9MSH - chains M and U of the 8 polymer chains in the assembly; structure by electron microscopy, 2.80 A resolution.

Chain M:
Protein: RNA polymerase sigma-54 factor
From: Escherichia coli
UniProtKB: P24255 (RP54_ECOLI); residue numbers follow UniProt; this construct covers 1-477
Sequence (477 residues; numbered 1 to 477; the number before each row is that of its first residue):
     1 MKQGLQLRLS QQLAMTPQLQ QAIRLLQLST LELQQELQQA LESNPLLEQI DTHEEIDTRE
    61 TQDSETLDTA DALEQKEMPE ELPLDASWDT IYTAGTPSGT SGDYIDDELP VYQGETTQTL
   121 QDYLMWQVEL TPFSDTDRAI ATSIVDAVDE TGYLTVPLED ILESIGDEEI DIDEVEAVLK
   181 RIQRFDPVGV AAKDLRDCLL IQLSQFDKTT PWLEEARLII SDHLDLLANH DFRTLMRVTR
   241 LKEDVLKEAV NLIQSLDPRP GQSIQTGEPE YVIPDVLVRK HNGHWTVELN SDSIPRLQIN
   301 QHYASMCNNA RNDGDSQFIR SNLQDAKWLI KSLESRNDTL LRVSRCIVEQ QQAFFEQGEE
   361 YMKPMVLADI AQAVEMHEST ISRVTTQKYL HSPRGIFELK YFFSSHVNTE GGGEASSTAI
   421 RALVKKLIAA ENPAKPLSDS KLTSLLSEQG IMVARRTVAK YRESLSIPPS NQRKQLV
Unresolved in the structure: 1-87, 304-321, 475-477
From the paper describing this entry:
  - binding site for dhsU (-60 to +30) non-template strand (chain U): Trp-328

Chain U:
Molecule: dhsU (-60 to +30) non-template strand
Sequence (90 nucleotides; row label = number of the first residue in the row):
     1 CGCAAGTTCC TTAGAATTTC AGTGTCCAGA AATTGGCACG AAAATTGCAA TAAATACAAC
    61 GAACAAAAAT GGAGGTAAGA GTATGGGTGG
Unresolved in the structure: 1-26, 76-90

Chain M / chain U interface:
Pairs across the interface (33; chain M residue first):
  Gln-301(M) with DT55(U), hydrogen bond to the base; DA56(U), base contact; DC57(U), sugar contact
  His-302(M) with DC57(U), hydrogen bond to the base; DA58(U), base contact
  Gln-324(M) with DA53(U), base contact
  Trp-328(M) with DT51(U), base contact; DA52(U), stacking on the base
  Lys-331(M) with DA53(U), phosphate contact
  Val-366(M) with DA44(U), phosphate contact
  Leu-367(M) with DA44(U), phosphate contact
  Glu-378(M) with DA44(U), base contact; DT45(U), base contact
  Ser-379(M) with DT46(U), base contact
  Ser-382(M) with DT45(U), hydrogen bond to the phosphate
  Arg-383(M) with DT46(U), base contact; DG47(U), base contact
  Lys-400(M) with DT45(U), salt bridge to the phosphate
  Ser-438(M) with DT33(U), hydrogen bond to the phosphate; DT34(U), phosphate contact
  Asp-439(M) with DT34(U), hydrogen bond to the phosphate
  Ser-440(M) with DT33(U), phosphate contact
  Lys-441(M) with DT33(U), phosphate contact
  Arg-455(M) with DT34(U), base contact; DG35(U), hydrogen bond to the base
  Arg-456(M) with DG35(U), base contact; DG36(U), hydrogen bond to the base; DC37(U), base contact
  Arg-462(M) with DG35(U), salt bridge to the phosphate
  Pro-469(M) with DT34(U), sugar contact; DG35(U), phosphate contact
  Ser-470(M) with DT33(U), phosphate contact; DT34(U), hydrogen bond to the phosphate
Also at the interface, not in a pair above, chain M (23 interface residues in all): Asp-325, Ala-459
Also at the interface, not in a pair above, chain U (17 interface residues in all): DA43

In short:
Chain M and chain U form an interface of 23 and 17 residues respectively; the contacts include 8 hydrogen
bonds, 2 salt bridges and 1 aromatic stacking contact. Polar pairs include Gln-301(M)/DT55(U),
His-302(M)/DC57(U) and Arg-455(M)/DG35(U). The paper reports a binding site for dhsU (-60 to +30) non-template
strand (chain U) at Trp-328(M).
Here chain M is RNA polymerase sigma-54 factor (Escherichia coli) and chain U is dhsU (-60 to +30)
non-template strand. Entry 9MSH (de novo SigN RNA polymerase open complex (RPo)) was determined by electron
microscopy, deposited together with 9MSE, 9MSF, 9MSG and 9MSJ.
